Entry 5J2U (X-ray diffraction, 2.50 A resolution); this record covers chains C and G of the 8 polymer chains in the assembly.

[Chain C]
Protein: Tubulin alpha-1B chain
Source organism: Bos taurus
UniProt: P81947 (TBA1B_BOVIN); residues 1-451 here = UniProt positions 1-451
Chain sequence (451 residues; numbered 1 to 451; the number before each row is that of its first residue):
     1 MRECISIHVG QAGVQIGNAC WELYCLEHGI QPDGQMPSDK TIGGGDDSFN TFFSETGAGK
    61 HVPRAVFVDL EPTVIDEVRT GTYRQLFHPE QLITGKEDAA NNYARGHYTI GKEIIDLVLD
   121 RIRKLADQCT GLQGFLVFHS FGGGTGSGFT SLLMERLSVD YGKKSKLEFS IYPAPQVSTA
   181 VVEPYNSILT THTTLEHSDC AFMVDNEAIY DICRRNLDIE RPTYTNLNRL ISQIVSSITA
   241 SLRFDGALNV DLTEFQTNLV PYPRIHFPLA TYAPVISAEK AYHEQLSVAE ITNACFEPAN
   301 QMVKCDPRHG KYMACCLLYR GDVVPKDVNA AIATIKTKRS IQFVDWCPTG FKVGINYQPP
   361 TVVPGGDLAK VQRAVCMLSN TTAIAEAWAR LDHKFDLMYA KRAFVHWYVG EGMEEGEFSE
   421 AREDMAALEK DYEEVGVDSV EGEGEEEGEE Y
Disordered / not traced: 441-451
Ion coordination: Mg2+: Asp-39, Thr-41, Gly-44, Glu-55
Residues lining bound ligands: GTP (guanosine-5'-triphosphate): Gly-10, Gln-11, Ala-12, Gln-15, Ile-16, Asp-69, Asp-98, Ala-99, Ala-100, Asn-101, Asn-102, Ser-140, Gly-142, Gly-143, Gly-144, Thr-145, Gly-146, Ile-171, Pro-173, Val-177, Ser-178, Thr-179, Glu-183, Asn-206, Tyr-224, Leu-227, Asn-228, Ile-231

[Chain G]
Protein: Monomethyl auristatin F (MMAF)
Chain sequence (5 residues; each row starts with the number of its first residue):
     1 VVXXF
Modified residues: Val-1 (N-methylvaline; MVA); 3WT ((3R,4S,5S)-3-methoxy-5-methyl-4-(methylamino)heptanoic acid) at position 3; 3WU ((2R,3R)-3-methoxy-2-methyl-3-[(2S)-pyrrolidin-2-yl]propanoic acid) at position 4

[How chain C and chain G interact]
Residue-residue contacts - 10 pairs, chain C then chain G:
  Ala-247(C) with 3WU_4(G)
  Pro-325(C) with Val-2(G), hydrophobic; 3WT_3(G)
  Val-328(C) with Val-2(G), hydrophobic
  Asn-329(C) with Val-1(G); Val-2(G), hydrogen bond (side chain-backbone)
  Ile-332(C) with Val-1(G)
  Phe-351(C) with Val-1(G)
  Val-353(C) with Val-1(G); Val-2(G), hydrophobic
Also at the interface, not in a pair above, chain C (9 interface residues in all): Leu-248, Ile-355

[Overview]
Chain C and chain G form an interface of 9 and 4 residues respectively, with 1 hydrogen bond. Its one
hydrogen-bonded contact is Asn-329(C)/Val-2(G). Ligands of chain C: GTP. Asp-39(C), Thr-41(C), Gly-44(C) and
Glu-55(C) form the Mg2+ site.
Here chain C is Tubulin alpha-1B chain (Bos taurus) and chain G is Monomethyl auristatin F (MMAF). Entry 5J2U
(Tubulin-MMAF complex) was determined by X-ray diffraction together with 5IYZ and 5J2T from the same study.
